Entry 6MA6 (X-ray diffraction, 2.18 A resolution); this record covers chain A.

[Chain A]
Protein: Cytochrome P450 3A4
Source organism: Homo sapiens
Notes: EC 1.14.14.-, 1.14.14.56, 1.14.14.55
UniProt: P08684 (CP3A4_HUMAN); residue numbers follow UniProt; this construct covers 23-503
Chain sequence (487 residues; numbered 21 to 507; the number before each row is that of its first residue):
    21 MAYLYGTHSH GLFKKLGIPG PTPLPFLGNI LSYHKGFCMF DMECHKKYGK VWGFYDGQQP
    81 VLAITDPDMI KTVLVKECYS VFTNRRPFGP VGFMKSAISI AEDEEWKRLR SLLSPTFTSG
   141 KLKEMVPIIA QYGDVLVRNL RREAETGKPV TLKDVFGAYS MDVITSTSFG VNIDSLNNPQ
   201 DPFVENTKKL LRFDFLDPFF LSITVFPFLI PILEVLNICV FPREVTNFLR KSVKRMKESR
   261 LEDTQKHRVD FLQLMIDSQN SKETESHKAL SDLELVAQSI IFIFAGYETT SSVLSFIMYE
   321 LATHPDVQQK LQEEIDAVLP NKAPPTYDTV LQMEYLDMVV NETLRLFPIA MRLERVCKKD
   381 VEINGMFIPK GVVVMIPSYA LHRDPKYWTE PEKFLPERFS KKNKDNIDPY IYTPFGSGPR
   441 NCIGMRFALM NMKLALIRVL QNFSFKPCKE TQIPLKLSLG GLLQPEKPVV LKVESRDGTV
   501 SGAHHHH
Disordered / not traced: 21-25, 263-264, 282-285, 498-507
Construct notes: initiating methionine (21); expression tag (22, 504-507)
Ion coordination: heme Fe: Cys-442 (together with metyrapone)
Residues lining bound ligands:
  - heme (HEM): Arg-105, Ile-118, Ser-119, Trp-126, Arg-130, Phe-137, Phe-302, Ala-305, Gly-306, Thr-309, Val-313, Leu-364, Ile-369, Ala-370, Leu-373, Arg-375, Pro-434, Phe-435, Gly-436, Ser-437, Arg-440, Asn-441, Cys-442, Ile-443, Gly-444, Phe-447, Ala-448, Met-452
  - metyrapone (MYT): Arg-105, Ser-119, Arg-212, Ile-301, Phe-304, Ala-305, Thr-309, Ala-370, Arg-372
From the paper describing this entry:
  - binding site for metyrapone: Arg-105, Arg-212
  - conformationally variable residues (side-chain flip): Arg-212
  - mutagenesis - S119A: decreased binding to metyrapone
  - mutagenesis - R212A: increased binding to metyrapone
  - mutagenesis - S119A: abolished binding to PMSA

[Overview]
Bound to chain A: heme and metyrapone. The paper reports a binding site for metyrapone at Arg-105 and Arg-212;
S119A reduces binding to metyrapone.
Chain A is Cytochrome P450 3A4 (Homo sapiens); the structure, Human CYP3A4 bound to an inhibitor metyrapone,
was determined by X-ray diffraction (same publication as 6MA7 and 6MA8).
